4RRP - chains G and M of the 3 polymer chains in the assembly; structure by X-ray diffraction, 2.79 A resolution.

[Chain G]
Molecule: Fab antibody, heavy chain
Organism: Homo sapiens
Notes: antibody fragment or engineered binder
Amino-acid sequence (238 residues; row label = number of the first residue in the row; a row labelled like 82A-82C holds insertion residues (82A, then the next letters in order); numbers below 1 keep their minus sign (Glu-2 is residue -2)):
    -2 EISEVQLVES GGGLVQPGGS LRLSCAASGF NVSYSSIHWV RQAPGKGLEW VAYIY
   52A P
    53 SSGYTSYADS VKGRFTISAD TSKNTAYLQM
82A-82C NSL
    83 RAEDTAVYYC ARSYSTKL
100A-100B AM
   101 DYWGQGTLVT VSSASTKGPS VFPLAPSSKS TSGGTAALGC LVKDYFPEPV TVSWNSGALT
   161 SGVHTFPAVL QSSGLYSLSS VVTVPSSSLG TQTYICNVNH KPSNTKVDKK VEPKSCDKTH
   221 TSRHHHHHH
Disordered / not traced: -2 to 0, 128-130, 217-229
Disulfides: Cys22-Cys92, Cys140-Cys196

[Chain M]
Molecule: Antigen Asf1p
Organism: Saccharomyces cerevisiae
UniProtKB: E7KE71 (E7KE71_YEASA); residues 2-159 here = UniProt positions 2-159
Amino-acid sequence (160 residues; row label = number of the first residue in the row; numbering starts at 0):
     0 GSSIVSLLGI KVLNNPAKFT DPYEFEITFE CLESLKHDLE WKLTYVGSSR SLDHDQELDS
    60 ILVGPVPVGV NKFVFSADPP SAELIPASEL VSVTVILLSC SYDGREFVRV GYYVNNEYDE
   120 EELRENPPAK VQVDHIVRNI LAEKPRVTRF NIVWDNENEG
Disordered / not traced: 48-52, 158-159
Construct notes: expression tag (0-1)

[How chain G and chain M interact]
Contacting residue pairs (24):
  Tyr31(G) - Pro15(M)
  Tyr31(G) - Ala16(M)  hydrophobic
  Tyr31(G) - Lys17(M)
  Tyr31(G) - Asp20(M)
  Tyr31(G) - Val136(M)
  Tyr50(G) - Glu25(M)  hydrogen bond
  Tyr52(G) - Leu12(M)
  Tyr52(G) - Asn13(M)
  Tyr52(G) - Glu23(M)  hydrogen bond
  Ser53(G) - Leu12(M)
  Ser53(G) - Asn13(M)
  Ser53(G) - Asn14(M)  hydrogen bond (side chain-backbone)
  Ser53(G) - Pro15(M)
  Ser54(G) - Val11(M)
  Ser54(G) - Leu12(M)  hydrogen bond (side chain-backbone)
  Ser54(G) - Asn14(M)  hydrogen bond (backbone-backbone)
  Tyr56(G) - Lys10(M)
  Tyr56(G) - Val11(M)
  Tyr56(G) - Leu12(M)  hydrophobic
  Tyr96(G) - Lys17(M)  hydrogen bond
  Tyr96(G) - Asp20(M)  hydrogen bond
  Ser97(G) - Pro21(M)
  Lys99(G) - Ser75(M)
  Leu100(G) - Glu23(M)
Interface residues without a listed pair, chain M (15 interface residues in all): Val73

[Summary]
Chain G and chain M form an interface of 10 and 15 residues respectively; the contacts include 7 hydrogen
bonds. Polar pairs include Tyr50(G)-Glu25(M), Tyr52(G)-Glu23(M) and Ser53(G)-Asn14(M).
Chain G is Fab antibody, heavy chain (Homo sapiens) and chain M is Antigen Asf1p (Saccharomyces cerevisiae);
the structure, Crystal Structure of the Fab complexed with antigen Asf1p, Northeast Structural Genomics
Consortium (NESG) Target PdR16, was determined by X-ray diffraction.
